Entry 6L9Z (X-ray diffraction, 2.50 A resolution); this record covers chains C and I of the 19 polymer chains in the assembly.

[Chain C]
Protein: Histone H2A type 1-B/E
Organism: Homo sapiens
Reference sequence: P04908 (H2A1B_HUMAN); residues 0-129 here correspond to UniProt positions 1-130 (UniProt number = residue number + 1)
Amino-acid sequence (130 residues; each row starts with the number of its first residue; numbering starts at 0):
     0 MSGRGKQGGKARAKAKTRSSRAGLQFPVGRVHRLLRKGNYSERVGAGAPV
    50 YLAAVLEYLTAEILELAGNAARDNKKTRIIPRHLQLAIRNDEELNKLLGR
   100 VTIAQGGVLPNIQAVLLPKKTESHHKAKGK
Unresolved in the structure: 0-9, 122-129
Ion coordination: K+: Asn38 (shared with 1 residue of chain G); Ca2+ near Glu92 (its only coordinating residue here)
Swiss-Prot annotation at these positions:
  - modified residue: Ser1 (N-acetylserine), Arg3 (Citrulline), Lys5 (N6-(2-hydroxyisobutyryl)lysine), Lys9 (N6-(2-hydroxyisobutyryl)lysine), Lys13 (N6-(beta-hydroxybutyryl)lysine), Lys36 (N6-(2-hydroxyisobutyryl)lysine), Lys74 (N6-(2-hydroxyisobutyryl)lysine), Lys75 (N6-(2-hydroxyisobutyryl)lysine), Lys95 (N6-(2-hydroxyisobutyryl)lysine), Gln104 (N5-methylglutamine), Lys118 (N6-(2-hydroxyisobutyryl)lysine), Lys119 (N6-crotonyllysine), Thr120 (Phosphothreonine), Lys125 (N6-crotonyllysine)
  - cross-link (Glycyl lysine isopeptide (Lys-Gly)): Lys13 (interchain with G-Cter in ubiquitin), Lys15 (interchain with G-Cter in ubiquitin), Lys119 (interchain with G-Cter in ubiquitin)

[Chain I]
Molecule: 338-nt DNA strand
Organism: other sequences
Sequence (338 nucleotides; each row starts with the number of its first residue):
     1 ATCGCGGAAAAAAAACGCATCCCGGTGCCGAGGCCGCTCAATTGGTCGTA
    51 GACAGCTCTAGCACCGCTTAAACGCACGTACGCGCTGTCTACCGCGTTTT
   101 AACCGCCACTAGAAGCGCTTACTAGTCTCCAGGCACGTGTGAGACCGGCA
   151 CATGAAAAAAAAAAGCAGGAGCGCAAAAAAAAAACGCATCCCGGTGCCGA
   201 GGCCGCTCAATTGGTCGTAGACAGCTCTAGCACCGCTTAAACGCACGTAC
   251 GCGCTGTCTACCGCGTTTTAACCGCCACTAGAAGCGCTTACTAGTCTCCA
   301 GGCACGTGTGAGACCGGCACATGAAAAAAAACCGCGAT
Ion coordination: Ca2+ site 1: DG33 (shared with 1 residue of chain J); K+ site 1 near DT59 (its only coordinating residue here); Ca2+ site 2 near DC65 (its only coordinating residue here); Ca2+ site 3 near DC103 (its only coordinating residue here); Ca2+ site 4 near DG133 (its only coordinating residue here); K+ site 2: DT228, DA229; Ca2+ site 5 near DG302 (its only coordinating residue here)

[Interface between chain C and chain I]
Contacting residue pairs (19):
  Arg11(C) with DT42(I), base contact; DT43(I), hydrogen bond to the base; DG44(I), sugar contact
  Ala12(C) with DT43(I), phosphate contact; DG44(I), hydrogen bond to the phosphate
  Lys13(C) with DT43(I), phosphate contact
  Ala14(C) with DT42(I), phosphate contact; DT43(I), phosphate contact
  Lys15(C) with DT42(I), phosphate contact; DT43(I), hydrogen bond to the phosphate
  Thr16(C) with DT42(I), phosphate contact
  Arg17(C) with DT42(I), salt bridge to the phosphate
  Arg20(C) with DT43(I), salt bridge to the phosphate
  Gly28(C) with DT42(I), phosphate contact
  Arg29(C) with DA41(I), phosphate contact
  Arg32(C) with DA41(I), salt bridge to the phosphate
  Arg42(C) with DA50(I), sugar contact
  Arg77(C) with DA31(I), hydrogen bond to the phosphate; DG32(I), salt bridge to the phosphate
Other interface residues (no listed pair), chain C (15 interface residues in all): Ala10, Glu121
Other interface residues (no listed pair), chain I (10 interface residues in all): DA11, DA40, DG48

[In short]
The interface between chain C and chain I involves 15 residues on one side and 10 on the other; the contacts
include 4 hydrogen bonds and 4 salt bridges. Polar pairs include Arg11(C)-DT43(I), Ala12(C)-DG44(I) and
Lys15(C)-DT43(I). DT228(I) and DA229(I) coordinate K+ site 2.
Here chain C is Histone H2A type 1-B/E (Homo sapiens) and chain I is a 338-nt DNA strand (other sequences).
Entry 6L9Z (338 bp di-nucleosome assembled with linker histone H1.X) was determined by X-ray diffraction
together with 7COW, 6LER, 6LA2 and 6LAB from the same study.
